Entry 7TKC (electron microscopy, 5.80 A resolution (low resolution: residue-level contacts below are approximate; hydrogen-bond / salt-bridge calls are withheld)); this record covers chains V and W of the 27 polymer chains in the assembly.

# Chain V
Molecule: ATP synthase subunit d
Organism: Saccharomyces cerevisiae
Reference sequence: P30902 (ATP7_YEAST); residues 1-173 here correspond to UniProt positions 2-174 (UniProt number = residue number + 1)
Sequence (173 residues; numbered 1 to 173; the number before each row is that of its first residue):
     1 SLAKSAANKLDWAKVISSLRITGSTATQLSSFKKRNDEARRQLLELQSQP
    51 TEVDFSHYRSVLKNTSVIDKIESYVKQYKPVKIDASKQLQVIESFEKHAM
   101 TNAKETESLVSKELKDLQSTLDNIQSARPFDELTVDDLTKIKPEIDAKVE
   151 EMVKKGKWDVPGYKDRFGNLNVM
Not modelled in the structure: 1-2
Swiss-Prot annotation at these positions:
  - modified residue: Ser-1 (N-acetylserine)

# Chain W
Molecule: ATP synthase subunit f
Organism: Saccharomyces cerevisiae
Reference sequence: Q06405 (ATPK_YEAST); residues 1-95 here correspond to UniProt positions 7-101 (UniProt number = residue number + 6)
Sequence (95 residues; row label = number of the first residue in the row):
     1 VSTLIPPKVVSSKNIGSAPNAKRIANVVHFYKSLPQGPAPAIKANTRLAR
    51 YKAKYFDGDNASGKPLWHFALGIIAFGYSMEYYFHLRHHKGAEEH
Not modelled in the structure: 86-95

# Chain V / chain W interface
Pairs across the interface (17):
  Ala-26(V) / Leu-4(W)
  Asn-102(V) / Lys-8(W)
  Ala-103(V) / Lys-8(W)
  Asn-123(V) / Phe-30(W)
  Ala-127(V) / Ser-33(W)
  Arg-128(V) / Ser-33(W)
  Arg-128(V) / Pro-35(W)
  Pro-129(V) / Ser-33(W)
  Pro-129(V) / Leu-34(W)
  Pro-129(V) / Pro-35(W)
  Phe-130(V) / Pro-35(W)
  Asp-131(V) / Pro-35(W)
  Glu-132(V) / Leu-34(W)
  Glu-132(V) / Pro-35(W)
  Glu-132(V) / Gln-36(W)
  Glu-132(V) / Gly-37(W)
  Leu-133(V) / Gly-37(W)
Other interface residues (no listed pair), chain V (14 interface residues in all): Ser-30, Ile-124, Thr-134
Other interface residues (no listed pair), chain W (11 interface residues in all): Ser-2, Ile-5, Tyr-31

# In short
The interface between chain V and chain W involves 14 residues on one side and 11 on the other.
Here chain V is ATP synthase subunit d and chain W is ATP synthase subunit f, both from Saccharomyces
cerevisiae. Entry 7TKC (Yeast ATP synthase State 1catalytic(g) with 10 mM ATP backbone model) was determined
by electron microscopy (same publication as 7TJS, 7TJT, 7TJU, 7TJV, 7TJW, 7TJX and 30 further entries).
